5VOZ - chains B and C of the 33 polymer chains in the assembly; structure by electron microscopy, 7.60 A resolution (low resolution: residue-level contacts below are approximate; hydrogen-bond / salt-bridge calls are withheld).

[Chain B]
Protein: V-type proton ATPase subunit B
Source organism: Saccharomyces cerevisiae (strain ATCC 204508 / S288c)
Reference sequence: P16140 (VATB_YEAST); residue numbers follow UniProt; this construct covers 1-517
Sequence (517 residues; row label = number of the first residue in the row):
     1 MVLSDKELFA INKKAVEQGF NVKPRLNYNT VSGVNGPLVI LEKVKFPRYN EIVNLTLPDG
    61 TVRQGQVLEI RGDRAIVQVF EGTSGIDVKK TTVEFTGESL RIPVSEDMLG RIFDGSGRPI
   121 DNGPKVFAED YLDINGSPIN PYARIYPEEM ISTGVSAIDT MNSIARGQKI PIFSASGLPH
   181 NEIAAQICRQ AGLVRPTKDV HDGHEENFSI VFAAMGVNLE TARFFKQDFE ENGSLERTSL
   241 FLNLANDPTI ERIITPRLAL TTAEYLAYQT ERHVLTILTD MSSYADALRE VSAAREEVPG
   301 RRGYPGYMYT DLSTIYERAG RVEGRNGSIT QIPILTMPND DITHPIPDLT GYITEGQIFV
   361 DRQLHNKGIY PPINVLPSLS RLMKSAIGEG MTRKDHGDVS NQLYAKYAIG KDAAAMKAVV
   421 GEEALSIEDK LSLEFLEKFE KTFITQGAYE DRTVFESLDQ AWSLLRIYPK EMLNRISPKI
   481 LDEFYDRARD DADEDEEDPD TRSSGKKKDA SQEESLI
Unresolved in the structure: 1-28, 486-517
UniProt features mapped onto this chain:
  - binding site (ATP): Arg-381
  - modified residue (Phosphoserine): Ser-4, Ser-137, Ser-503, Ser-504, Ser-511, Ser-515
  - cross-link (Glycyl lysine isopeptide (Lys-Gly)): Lys-14 (interchain with G-Cter in ubiquitin), Lys-508 (interchain with G-Cter in ubiquitin)

[Chain C]
Protein: V-type proton ATPase catalytic subunit A
Source organism: Saccharomyces cerevisiae (strain ATCC 204508 / S288c)
Notes: EC 3.6.3.14, 3.1.-.-
Reference sequence: P17255 (VATA_YEAST); residue numbers follow UniProt; this construct covers 1-283, 738-1071
Sequence (617 residues; row label = number of the first residue in the row; note: 454 numbers in that range are skipped by the numbering (no residue carries them; nothing is unmodelled there)):
     1 MAGAIENARK EIKRISLEDH AESEYGAIYS VSGPVVIAEN MIGCAMYELV KVGHDNLVGE
    61 VIRIDGDKAT IQVYEETAGL TVGDPVLRTG KPLSVELGPG LMETIYDGIQ RPLKAIKEES
   121 QSIYIPRGID TPALDRTIKW QFTPGKFQVG DHISGGDIYG SVFENSLISS HKILLPPRSR
   181 GTITWIAPAG EYTLDEKILE VEFDGKKSDF TLYHTWPVRV PRPVTEKLSA DYPLLTGQRV
   241 LDALFPCVQG GTTCIPGAFG CGKTVISQSL SKYSNSDAII YVG
   738 CGERGNEMAE VLMEFPELYT EMSGTKEPIM KRTTLVANTS NMPVAAREAS IYTGITLAEY
   798 FRDQGKNVSM IADSSSRWAE ALREISGRLG EMPADQGFPA YLGAKLASFY ERAGKAVALG
   858 SPDRTGSVSI VAAVSPAGGD FSDPVTTATL GITQVFWGLD KKLAQRKHFP SINTSVSYSK
   918 YTNVLNKFYD SNYPEFPVLR DRMKEILSNA EELEQVVQLV GKSALSDSDK ITLDVATLIK
   978 EDFLQQNGYS TYDAFCPIWK TFDMMRAFIS YHDEAQKAVA NGANWSKLAD STGDVKHAVS
  1038 SSKFFEPSRG EKEVHGEFEK LLSTMQERFA ESTD
Unresolved in the structure: 1-24
UniProt features mapped onto this chain:
  - binding site (ATP): Gly-257 to Thr-264
  - modified residue: Ala-2 (N-acetylalanine), Thr-131 (Phosphothreonine), Ser-858 (Phosphoserine), Ser-928 (Phosphoserine)
  - mutagenesis: Cys-738 (C738S: Reduces splicing reaction speed. Inhibits splicing; when associated with S-284; N-362 and S-737 in X10SSS VDE)

[How chain B and chain C interact]
Residue-residue contacts - 10 pairs, chain B then chain C:
  Ser-32(B) with Gly-66(C)
  Gly-33(B) with Ile-64(C)
  Val-34(B) with Arg-63(C); Ile-64(C)
  Ile-86(B) with Cys-44(C)
  Val-88(B) with Ile-42(C)
  Ala-245(B) with Ala-841(C)
  Arg-302(B) with Asp-832(C)
  Gly-303(B) with Ala-831(C); Asp-832(C)
Other interface residues (no listed pair), chain B (13 interface residues in all): Asp-87, Lys-89, Asp-286, Pro-338, Asn-366
Other interface residues (no listed pair), chain C (13 interface residues in all): Ala-45, Asp-65, Ala-837, Thr-884, Thr-911

[Summary]
The chain B/chain C interface involves 13 residues from each chain. Curated annotation (UniProt) lists
ATP-binding residue Arg-381(B) on chain B; 8 ATP-binding residues and one mutagenesis site on chain C.
Chain B is V-type proton ATPase subunit B and chain C is V-type proton ATPase catalytic subunit A, both from
Saccharomyces cerevisiae (strain ATCC 204508 / S288c); the structure, Yeast V-ATPase in complex with
Legionella pneumophila effector SidK (rotational state 3), was determined by electron microscopy (same
publication as 5VOX, 5VOY, 5UF5 and 5UFK).
